Entry 8GIY (electron microscopy, 3.70 A resolution); this record covers chains B and C of the 8 polymer chains in the assembly.

== Chain B (and C) ==
Name: DNA polymerase III subunit tau
Source organism: Escherichia coli K-12
Notes: EC 2.7.7.7; chain C of this document is another copy of the same molecule, construct and numbering; everything in this record applies to it too
UniProt: P06710 (DPO3X_ECOLI), isoform P06710-2; residues 1-430 here = UniProt positions 1-430
Sequence (431 residues; each row starts with the number of its first residue):
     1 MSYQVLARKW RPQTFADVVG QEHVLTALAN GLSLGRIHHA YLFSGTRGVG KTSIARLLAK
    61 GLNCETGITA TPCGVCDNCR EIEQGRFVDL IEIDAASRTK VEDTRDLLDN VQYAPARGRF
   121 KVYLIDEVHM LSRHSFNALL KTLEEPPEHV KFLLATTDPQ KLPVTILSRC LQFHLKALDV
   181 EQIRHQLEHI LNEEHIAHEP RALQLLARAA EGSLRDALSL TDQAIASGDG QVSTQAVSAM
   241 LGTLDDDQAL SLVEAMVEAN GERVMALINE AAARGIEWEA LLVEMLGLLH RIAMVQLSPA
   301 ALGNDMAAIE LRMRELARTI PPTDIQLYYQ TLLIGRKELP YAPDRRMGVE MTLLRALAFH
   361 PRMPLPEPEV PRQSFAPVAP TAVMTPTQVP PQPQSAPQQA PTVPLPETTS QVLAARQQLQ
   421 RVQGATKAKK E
Unresolved in the structure: 1, 366-431 (chain C: 1-2, 370-431)
Sequence notes: expression tag (431)
Swiss-Prot annotation at these positions:
  - binding site (ATP): Gly-45 to Thr-52
  - binding site (Zn(2+)): Cys-64, Cys-73, Cys-76, Cys-79
  - mutagenesis: Gly-118 (G118D: In dnaX2016(Ts); present in both isoforms, unable to grow at 42 degrees Celsius)
Metal / ion sites: Mg2+: Thr-52 (together with ATP-gamma-S); Zn2+: Cys-64, Cys-73, Cys-76, Cys-79
Ligand contacts: ATP-gamma-S (AGS; phosphothiophosphoric acid-adenylate ester): Ala-7, Trp-10, Arg-11, Pro-12, Asp-17, Val-18, Val-19, Thr-46, Arg-47, Gly-48, Val-49, Gly-50, Lys-51, Thr-52, Ser-53, Glu-127, Thr-157, Leu-178, Leu-214, Arg-215, Leu-218

== How chain B and chain C interact ==
Residue-residue contacts (36):
  Gln-4(B) with Glu-145(C)
  Val-5(B) with Glu-144(C); Glu-145(C), hydrogen bond (backbone-side chain)
  Arg-8(B) with Lys-141(C); Glu-145(C), salt bridge
  Asp-94(B) with Arg-105(C), salt bridge
  Ser-97(B) with Arg-105(C), hydrogen bond
  Met-130(B) with His-134(C)
  Asp-216(B) with Thr-165(C)
  Ser-219(B) with Ser-168(C); Arg-169(C), hydrogen bond
  Asp-222(B) with Glu-144(C)
  Gln-223(B) with Leu-167(C); Ser-168(C)
  Ala-226(B) with His-38(C)
  Asp-229(B) with Arg-36(C), salt bridge
  Thr-243(B) with Gln-172(C)
  Leu-244(B) with Gln-172(C)
  Glu-338(B) with Gln-330(C), hydrogen bond; Leu-333(C)
  Tyr-341(B) with Leu-333(C), hydrophobic; Arg-336(C), hydrogen bond (backbone-side chain); Lys-337(C)
  Ala-342(B) with Tyr-329(C); Arg-336(C), hydrogen bond (backbone-side chain)
  Pro-343(B) with Tyr-329(C)
  Met-347(B) with His-290(C); Arg-291(C)
  Glu-350(B) with His-290(C), salt bridge; Met-294(C)
  Met-351(B) with His-290(C); Ala-293(C), hydrophobic; Gln-326(C), hydrogen bond
  Leu-354(B) with Leu-297(C), hydrophobic
  Arg-355(B) with Gln-326(C), hydrogen bond
  Phe-359(B) with Pro-322(C), hydrophobic
Other interface residues (no listed pair), chain B (27 interface residues in all): Ala-96, Ser-227, Ala-273
Other interface residues (no listed pair), chain C (29 interface residues in all): Leu-171, Lys-176, Ala-177, Leu-286, Gly-287

== Overview ==
The interface between chain B and chain C involves 27 residues on one side and 29 on the other; the contacts
include 8 hydrogen bonds and 4 salt bridges. Polar pairs include Arg-8(B)/Glu-145(C), Asp-94(B)/Arg-105(C) and
Asp-229(B)/Arg-36(C). Chain B binds ATP-gamma-S.
Chain B and chain C are both DNA polymerase III subunit tau (Escherichia coli K-12); the structure, E. coli
clamp loader with closed clamp, was determined by electron microscopy, deposited together with 8GIZ, 8GJ0,
8GJ1, 8GJ2 and 8GJ3.
